Entry 8VUY (electron microscopy, 3.81 A resolution); this record covers chains A and H of the 8 polymer chains in the assembly.

== Chain A ==
Name: Glutamate receptor ionotropic, NMDA 1
Source organism: Rattus norvegicus
UniProtKB: P35439 (NMDZ1_RAT); residues 25-838 here = UniProt positions 25-838
Amino-acid sequence (817 residues; each row starts with the number of its first residue):
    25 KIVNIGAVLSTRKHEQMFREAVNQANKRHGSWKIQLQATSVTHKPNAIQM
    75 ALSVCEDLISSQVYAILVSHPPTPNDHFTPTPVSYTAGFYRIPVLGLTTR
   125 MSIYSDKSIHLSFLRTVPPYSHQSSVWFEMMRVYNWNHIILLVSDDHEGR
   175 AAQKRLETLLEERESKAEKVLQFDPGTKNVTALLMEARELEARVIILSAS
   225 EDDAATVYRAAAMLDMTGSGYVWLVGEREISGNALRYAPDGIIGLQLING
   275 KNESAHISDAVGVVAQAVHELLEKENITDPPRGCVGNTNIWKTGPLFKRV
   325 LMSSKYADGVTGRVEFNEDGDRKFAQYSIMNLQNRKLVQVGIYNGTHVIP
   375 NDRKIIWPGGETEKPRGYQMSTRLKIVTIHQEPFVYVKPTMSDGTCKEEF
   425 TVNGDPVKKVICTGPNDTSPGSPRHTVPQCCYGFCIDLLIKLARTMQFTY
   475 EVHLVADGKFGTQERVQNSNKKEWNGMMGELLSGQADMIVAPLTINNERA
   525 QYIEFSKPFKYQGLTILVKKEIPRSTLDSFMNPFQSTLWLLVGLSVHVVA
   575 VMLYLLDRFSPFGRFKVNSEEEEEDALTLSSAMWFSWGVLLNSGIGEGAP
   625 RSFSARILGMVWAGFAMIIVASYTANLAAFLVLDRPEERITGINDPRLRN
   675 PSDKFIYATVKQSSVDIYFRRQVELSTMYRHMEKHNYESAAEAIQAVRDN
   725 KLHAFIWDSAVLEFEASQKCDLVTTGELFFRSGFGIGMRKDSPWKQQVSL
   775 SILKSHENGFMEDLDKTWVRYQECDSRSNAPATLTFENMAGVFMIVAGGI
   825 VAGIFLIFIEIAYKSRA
Disordered / not traced: 585-601
Differences from the reference sequence: conflict Q61 (Asn in P35439), D239 (Asn in P35439), Q350 (Asn in P35439), Q471 (Asn in P35439), Q491 (Asn in P35439), N556 (Gln in P35439), Q771 (Asn in P35439), I819 (Leu in P35439); expression tag (839-841)
Swiss-Prot annotation at these positions:
  - region: L603 to P624 (Pore-forming)
  - binding site (glycine): P516, T518, R523, S688, D732
  - glycosylation (N-linked (GlcNAc...) asparagine): N203, N276, N300, N368, N440, N674
Cystine bridges: C79-C308, C420-C454, C436-C455

== Chain H ==
Name: 003-102 Heavy
Source organism: Homo sapiens
Amino-acid sequence (115 residues; row label = number of the first residue in the row):
     2 LQLQESGPGLVKPSQTLSLTCTVSGGSISSSNWWSWVRQPPGKGLEWIGE
    52 IYHSGNTNYNPSLKSRVTVSVDKSKNQFSLKLTSVTAADTAVYYCARDVS
   102 GGVNWFDPWGQGTLV
Cystine bridges: C22-C96

== Chain A / chain H interface ==
Contacting residue pairs (13; chain A residue first):
  Q357(A) - W34(H)
  Q357(A) - N57(H)  hydrogen bond
  N358(A) - E51(H)
  N358(A) - D99(H)
  R359(A) - G103(H)  hydrogen bond (side chain-backbone)
  K360(A) - E51(H)  salt bridge
  R377(A) - N57(H)
  R377(A) - T58(H)  hydrogen bond (side chain-backbone)
  K378(A) - S55(H)  hydrogen bond
  K378(A) - G56(H)
  K378(A) - N57(H)
  I380(A) - N57(H)
  T386(A) - S55(H)
Other interface residues (no listed pair), chain A (10 interface residues in all): G384, E385
Other interface residues (no listed pair), chain H (12 interface residues in all): Y53, N59, S101, V104

== Summary ==
10 residues of chain A and 12 residues of chain H are in contact; the contacts include 4 hydrogen bonds and 1
salt bridge. Among the polar pairs are K360(A)-E51(H), Q357(A)-N57(H) and R359(A)-G103(H). UniProt lists 5
glycine-binding residues on chain A.
Chain A is Glutamate receptor ionotropic, NMDA 1 (Rattus norvegicus) and chain H is 003-102 Heavy (Homo
sapiens); the structure, Rat GluN1-2B with Fab 003-102, was determined by electron microscopy (same
publication as 8VUH, 8VUJ, 8VUL, 8VUN, 8VUQ, 8VUR, 8VUT and 8VVH).
